PDB entry 2UZK | X-ray diffraction, 2.70 A resolution | chains A and B of the 3 polymer chains in the assembly

== Chain A ==
Name: Forkhead box protein O3A
Organism: Homo sapiens
Notes: fragment: dna-binding domain, residues 158-253
UniProt: O43524 (FOXO3_HUMAN); residues 158-253 here = UniProt positions 158-253
Chain sequence (97 residues; each row starts with the number of its first residue):
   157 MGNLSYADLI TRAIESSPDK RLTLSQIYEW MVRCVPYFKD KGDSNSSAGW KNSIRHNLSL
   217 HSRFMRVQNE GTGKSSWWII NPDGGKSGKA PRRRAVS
Curated features (UniProtKB/Swiss-Prot):
  - motif: Lys242 to Ser253 (Nuclear localization signal)
  - modified residue: Thr179 (Phosphothreonine), Ser209 (Phosphoserine), Ser215 (Phosphoserine), Lys230 (N6-methyllysine), Lys242 (N6-acetyllysine), Ser253 (Phosphoserine)
  - mutagenesis: Thr179 (T179A: Decreased phosphorylation by AMPK and impaired ability to transactivate a reporter gene; when associated with A-399; A-413; A-555; A-588 and A-626), Ser209 (S209A: Impairs nuclear translocation upon oxidative stress), Lys242 (K242A: Slightly decreases DNA affinity; K242R: Reduces acetylation, increases interaction with SKP2 and inhibits FOXO3 ubiquitination and degradation; when associated with R-259; R-290 and R-569), Lys245 (K245A: Decreases DNA affinity), Ser253 (S253A: Abolishes YWHAZ-binding; when associated with A-32. Exclusively nuclear, induces transcription and promotes apoptosis; when associated with A-32 and A-315)
Reported in the primary citation:
  - binding site for the 13-nt DNA strand (chain B): Asn208, His212, Lys245, Arg248
  - binding site for the 13-nt DNA strand: Arg211, His212, Ser215, Arg222, Lys230, Ser232, Trp234, Arg249, Arg250, Ser253
  - specificity-determining residues: Arg211, His212, Ser215
  - post-translational modification sites: Lys242, Lys245, Ser253 (citing earlier work)
  - mutagenesis - K242A/K245A: abolished binding to the 13-nt DNA strand (chain B)
  - mutagenesis - R211A, K230A, A246D, R248A/R249A/R250A (Kd of 1178 +/- 168 nM), S253D (Kd = 511 +/- 63 nM): decreased binding to the 13-nt DNA strand (chain B)

== Chain B ==
Molecule: 13-nt DNA strand
Sequence (13 nucleotides; numbered 1 to 13; the number before each row is that of its first residue):
     1 CTATGTAAAC AAC

== Interface between chain A and chain B ==
Residue-residue contacts (12; chain A residue first):
  Met157(A) - DG5(B)  phosphate contact
  Ser161(A) - DT4(B)  phosphate contact
  Ser161(A) - DG5(B)  phosphate contact
  Tyr162(A) - DG5(B)  hydrogen bond to the phosphate
  Tyr162(A) - DT6(B)  phosphate contact
  Asn208(A) - DA8(B)  hydrogen bond to the base
  Ser209(A) - DT6(B)  base contact
  His212(A) - DT6(B)  hydrogen bond to the base
  His212(A) - DA7(B)  base contact
  Asn213(A) - DG5(B)  phosphate contact
  Lys245(A) - DT2(B)  salt bridge to the phosphate
  Arg248(A) - DA3(B)  salt bridge to the phosphate
Also at the interface, not in a pair above, chain A (12 interface residues in all): Leu160, Ala163, Gly205

== In short ==
12 residues of chain A face 7 of chain B across their interface, with 3 hydrogen bonds and 2 salt bridges.
Among the polar pairs are Asn208(A)-DA8(B), His212(A)-DT6(B) and Tyr162(A)-DG5(B). From the paper: a binding
site for the 13-nt DNA strand at Arg211(A), His212(A) and Ser215(A) among others; R211A, K230A and A246D of
chain A, among others, reduce binding to the 13-nt DNA strand (chain B); 6 substitutions were tested in all.
Here chain A is Forkhead box protein O3A (Homo sapiens) and chain B is a 13-nt DNA strand. Entry 2UZK (Crystal
structure of the human FOXO3a-DBD bound to DNA) was determined by X-ray diffraction.
